Entry 5WUX (X-ray diffraction, 2.90 A resolution); this record covers chains B and F of the 3 polymer chains in the assembly.

== Chain B ==
Name: light
From: Homo sapiens
Chain sequence (214 residues; numbered 1 to 214; the number before each row is that of its first residue):
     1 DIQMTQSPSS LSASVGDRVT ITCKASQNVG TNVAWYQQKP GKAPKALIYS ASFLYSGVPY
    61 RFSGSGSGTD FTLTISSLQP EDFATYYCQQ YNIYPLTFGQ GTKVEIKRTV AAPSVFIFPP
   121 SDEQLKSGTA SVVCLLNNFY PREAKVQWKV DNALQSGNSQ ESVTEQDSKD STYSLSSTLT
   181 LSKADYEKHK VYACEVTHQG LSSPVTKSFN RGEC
Unresolved in the structure: 213-214
Disulfides: Cys23-Cys88, Cys134-Cys194

== Chain F ==
Name: Tumor necrosis factor alpha
From: Homo sapiens
UniProtKB: C1K3N5 (C1K3N5_HUMAN); residues 1-157 here correspond to UniProt positions 76-232 (UniProt number = residue number + 75)
Chain sequence (157 residues; numbered 1 to 157; the number before each row is that of its first residue):
     1 VRSSSRTPSD KPVAHVVANP QAEGQLQWLN RRANALLANG VELRDNQLVV PSEGLYLIYS
    61 QVLFKGQGCP STHVLLTHTI SRIAVSYQTK VNLLSAIKSP CQRETPEGAE AKPWYEPIYL
   121 GGVFQLEKGD RLSAEINRPD YLDFAESGQV YFGIIAL
Unresolved in the structure: 1-8, 103-110
Disulfides: Cys69-Cys101
From the paper describing this entry:
  - mutagenesis - D45A (3-5-fold), Q47A (3-5-fold), R131A (3-5-fold): decreased binding to certolizumab

== Chain B / chain F interface ==
Pairs across the interface (16):
  Arg18(B) - Thr72(F)  hydrogen bond
  Tyr49(B) - Glu135(F)  hydrogen bond
  Ser52(B) - Asn137(F)  hydrogen bond
  Phe53(B) - Thr79(F)
  Phe53(B) - Glu135(F)
  Phe53(B) - Ile136(F)
  Phe53(B) - Asn137(F)
  Leu54(B) - Asn137(F)  hydrogen bond (backbone-backbone)
  Leu54(B) - Arg138(F)
  Ser56(B) - Gln25(F)
  Tyr60(B) - Gly24(F)  hydrogen bond (side chain-backbone)
  Tyr60(B) - Arg138(F)  hydrogen bond (backbone-side chain)
  Tyr60(B) - Pro139(F)
  Tyr60(B) - Asp140(F)
  Phe62(B) - Arg138(F)  hydrogen bond (backbone-side chain)
  Ser63(B) - Arg138(F)
Also at the interface, not in a pair above, chain B (10 interface residues in all): Ser65
Also at the interface, not in a pair above, chain F (13 interface residues in all): His73, Thr77, Lys90
The authors on this interface:
  - hot spots on chain F (mutagenesis) - R138A (20-fold): decreased binding to certolizumab

== Summary ==
10 residues of chain B and 13 residues of chain F are in contact; the contacts include 7 hydrogen bonds. Polar
pairs include Arg18(B)-Thr72(F), Tyr49(B)-Glu135(F) and Ser52(B)-Asn137(F). From the paper: D45A, Q47A and
R131A of chain F, among others, reduce binding to certolizumab.
Chain B is light and chain F is Tumor necrosis factor alpha, both from Homo sapiens; the structure,
TNFalpha-certolizumab Fab, was determined by X-ray diffraction together with 5WUV from the same study.
